7X40 - chains H and B of the 6 polymer chains in the assembly; structure by electron microscopy, 3.02 A resolution.

[Chain H]
Name: 8A10 heavy chain
Organism: Mus musculus
Sequence (118 residues; numbered 1 to 118; the number before each row is that of its first residue):
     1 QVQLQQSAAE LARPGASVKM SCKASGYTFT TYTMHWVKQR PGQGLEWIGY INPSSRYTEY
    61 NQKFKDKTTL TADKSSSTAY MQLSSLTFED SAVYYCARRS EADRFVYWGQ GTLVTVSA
Unresolved in the structure: 1
Cystine bridges: Cys22-Cys96

[Chain B]
Name: VP2
Organism: Coxsackievirus B1
Reference sequence: A0A2S0RQC2 (A0A2S0RQC2_9ENTO); residues 1-263 here correspond to UniProt positions 70-332 (UniProt number = residue number + 69)
Sequence (263 residues; each row starts with the number of its first residue):
     1 SPSAEECGYS DRVRSITLGN STITTQECAN VVVGYGVWPE YLKDNEATAE DQPTQPDVAT
    61 CRFYTLESVQ WMKNSAGWWW KLPDALSQMG LFGQNMQYHY LGRTGYTIHV QCNASKFHQG
   121 CLLVVCVPEA EMGCSNLNNT PEFSELSGGD SARMFTDTQV GESNAKKVQT AVWNAGMGVG
   181 VGNLTIFPHQ WINLRTNNSA TLVMPYINSV PMDNMFRHNN LTLMIIPFVP LNYSEGSSPY
   241 VPITVTIAPM CAEYNGLRLA SNQ
Unresolved in the structure: 1-9, 262-263

[Interface between chain H and chain B]
Residue-residue contacts (9):
  Tyr50(H) - Glu162(B)
  Asn52(H) - Gln159(B)
  Tyr57(H) - Gln159(B)
  Tyr57(H) - Gly161(B)
  Glu59(H) - Gly161(B)
  Glu59(H) - Glu162(B)  hydrogen bond (side chain-backbone)
  Glu59(H) - Ser163(B)  hydrogen bond (side chain-backbone)
  Arg99(H) - Leu137(B)
  Arg99(H) - Glu162(B)  salt bridge
Other interface residues (no listed pair), chain H (6 interface residues in all): Ser55
Other interface residues (no listed pair), chain B (6 interface residues in all): Val160

[In short]
Chain H and chain B each contribute 6 residues to their interface, with 2 hydrogen bonds and 1 salt bridge.
Among the polar pairs are Arg99(H)-Glu162(B), Glu59(H)-Glu162(B) and Glu59(H)-Ser163(B).
Chain H is 8A10 heavy chain (Mus musculus) and chain B is VP2 (Coxsackievirus B1); the structure, Cryo-EM
structure of Coxsackievirus B1 mature virion in complex with nAb 8A10 (classified from CVB1 mature ..., was
determined by electron microscopy together with 7X2G, 7X2I, 7X2O, 7X2T, 7X2W, 7X35 and 7 further entries from
the same study.
